4UWF - chain A; structure by X-ray diffraction, 2.99 A resolution.

Chain A:
Name: Phosphatidylinositol 3-kinase catalytic subunit type 3
From: Homo sapiens
Notes: EC 2.7.1.137; fragment: vps34 helical and kinase domains, residues 282-879
Reference sequence: Q8NEB9 (PK3C3_HUMAN); residue numbers follow UniProt; this construct covers 282-879
Amino-acid sequence (601 residues; row label = number of the first residue in the row):
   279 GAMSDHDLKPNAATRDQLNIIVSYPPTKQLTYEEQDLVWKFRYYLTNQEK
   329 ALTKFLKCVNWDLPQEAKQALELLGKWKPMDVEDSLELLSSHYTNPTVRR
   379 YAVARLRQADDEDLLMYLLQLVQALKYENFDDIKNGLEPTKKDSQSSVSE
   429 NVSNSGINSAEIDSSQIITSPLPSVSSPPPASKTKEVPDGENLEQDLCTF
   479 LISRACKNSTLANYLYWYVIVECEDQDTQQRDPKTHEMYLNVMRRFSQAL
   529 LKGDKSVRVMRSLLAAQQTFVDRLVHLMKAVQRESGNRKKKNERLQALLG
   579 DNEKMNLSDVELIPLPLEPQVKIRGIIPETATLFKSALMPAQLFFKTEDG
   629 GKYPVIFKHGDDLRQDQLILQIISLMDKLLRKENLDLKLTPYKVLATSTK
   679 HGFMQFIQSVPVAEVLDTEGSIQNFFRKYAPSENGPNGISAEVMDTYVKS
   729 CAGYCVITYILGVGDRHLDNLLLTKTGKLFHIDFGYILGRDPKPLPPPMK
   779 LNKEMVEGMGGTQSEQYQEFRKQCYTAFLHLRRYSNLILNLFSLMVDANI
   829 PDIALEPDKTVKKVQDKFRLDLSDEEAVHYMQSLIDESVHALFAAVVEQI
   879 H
Unresolved in the structure: 279-285, 417-434, 451-470, 874-879
Differences from the reference sequence: expression tag (279-281)
Small-molecule neighbours: EUT ((8S)-9-[3,5-bis(fluoranyl)phenyl]-2-morpholin-4-yl-8-(trifluoromethyl)-7,8-dihydro-6H-pyrimido[1,2-a]pyrimidin-4-one): Phe612, Ser614, Pro618, Ile634, Lys636, Asp644, Tyr670, Met682, Gln683, Phe684, Ile685, Ser687, Pro689, Asp747, Leu750, Phe758, Ile760, Asp761
Swiss-Prot annotation at these positions:
  - region: Leu611 to Met617 (G-loop), Gly740 to Asn748 (Catalytic loop), His759 to Asn780 (Activation loop)
  - modified residue: Ser282 (Phosphoserine)

In short:
Bound to chain A: compound EUT.
Chain A is Phosphatidylinositol 3-kinase catalytic subunit type 3 (Homo sapiens); the structure, Discovery of
(2S)-8-((3R)-3-Methylmorpholin-4-yl)-1-(3-methyl-2-oxo-
butyl)-2-(trifluoromethyl)-3,4-dihydro-2H-pyrimido(1,2-a)pyrimidin-6- one: a Novel Potent and Selective
Inhibitor of Vps34 for the Treatment ..., was determined by X-ray diffraction (same publication as 4UWG, 4UWH,
4UWK and 4UWL).
